PDB entry 8D9T | electron microscopy, 20.00 A resolution (very low resolution: no residue pairs are listed; an interface is given only as per-side residue counts) | chains Y and M of the 54 polymer chains in the assembly

Chain Y:
Name: HLA class I histocompatibility antigen, A alpha chain
Source organism: Homo sapiens
UniProt: P04439 (HLAA_HUMAN); numbering as in UniProt (aligned over 334-365)
Chain sequence (44 residues; each row starts with the number of its first residue):
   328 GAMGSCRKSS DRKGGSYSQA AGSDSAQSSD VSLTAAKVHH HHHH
Disordered / not traced: 328-337, 356-371
Sequence notes: expression tag (328-333, 366-371); engineered mutation S345 (Thr in P04439), G349 (Ser in P04439), S355 (Gly in P04439), A363 (Cys in P04439)

Chain M:
Name: AP-1 complex subunit mu-1
Source organism: Mus musculus
UniProt: P35585 (AP1M1_MOUSE); numbering as in UniProt (aligned over 1-423)
Chain sequence (423 residues; row label = number of the first residue in the row):
     1 MSASAVYVLD LKGKVLICRN YRGDVDMSEV EHFMPILMEK EEEGMLSPIL AHGGVRFMWI
    61 KHNNLYLVAT SKKNACVSLV FSFLYKVVQV FSEYFKELEE ESIRDNFVII YELLDELMDF
   121 GYPQTTDSKI LQEYITQEGH KLETGAPRPP ATVTNAVSWR SEGIKYRKNE VFLDVIEAVN
   181 LLVSANGNVL RSEIVGSIKM RVFLSGMPEL RLGLNDKVLF DNTGRGKSKS VELEDVKFHQ
   241 CVRLSRFEND RTISFIPPDG EFELMSYRLN THVKPLIWIE SVIEKHSHSR IEYMVKAKSQ
   301 FKRRSTANNV EIHIPVPNDA DSPKFKTTVG SVKWVPENSE IVWSVKSFPG GKEYLMRAHF
   361 GLPSVEAEDK EGKPPISVKF EIPYFTTSGI QVRYLKIIEK SGYQALPWVR YITQNGDYQL
   421 RTQ
Disordered / not traced: 1, 139-145

Interface between chain Y and chain M:
At this resolution (20 A) residue pairs are not listed: 10 residues of chain Y and 12 of chain M lie at the interface.

Overview:
Chain Y and chain M form an interface of 10 and 12 residues respectively.
Chain Y is HLA class I histocompatibility antigen, A alpha chain (Homo sapiens) and chain M is AP-1 complex
subunit mu-1 (Mus musculus); the structure, AP-1, Arf1, Nef lattice on MHC-I lipopeptide incorporated narrow
membrane tubes, centered on gamma-Arf1, was determined by electron microscopy (same publication as 7UX3, 8D4C,
8D4D, 8D4E, 8D4F, 8D4G and 5 further entries).
